2N0Y - chains A and B; structure by solution NMR.

# Chain A
Molecule: RNA polymerase II transcription factor B subunit 1
Source organism: Saccharomyces cerevisiae
Notes: fragment: Pleckstrin homology domain residues 1-115
UniProt: P32776 (TFB1_YEAST); numbering as in UniProt (aligned over 1-115)
Chain sequence (115 residues; row label = number of the first residue in the row):
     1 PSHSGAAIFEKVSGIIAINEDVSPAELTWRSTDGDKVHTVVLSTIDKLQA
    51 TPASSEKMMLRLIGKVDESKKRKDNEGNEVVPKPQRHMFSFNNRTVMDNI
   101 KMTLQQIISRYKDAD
Construct notes: engineered mutation Pro-1 (Met in P32776)

# Chain B
Molecule: Non-structural protein NS-S
Source organism: Rift valley fever virus
Notes: fragment: C-terminal domain residues247-265
UniProt: P21698 (NSS_RVFVZ); residues 247-265 here = UniProt positions 247-265
Chain sequence (24 residues; row label = number of the first residue in the row):
   242 GGGGYDVEMESEEESDDDGFVEVD
Construct notes: expression tag (242-246)
UniProt features mapped onto this chain:
  - motif: Phe-261 to Asp-265 (OmegaXaV)
  - modified residue (Phosphoserine): Ser-252, Ser-256
  - mutagenesis: Phe-261 (F261P/S: Loss of formation of nuclear filaments and GTF2H1 degradation. Decreased virulence)

# Interface between chain A and chain B
Contacting residue pairs - 21 pairs, chain A then chain B:
  Leu-48(A) / Glu-263(B)
  Gln-49(A) / Phe-261(B)
  Gln-49(A) / Val-262(B)
  Gln-49(A) / Glu-263(B)
  Ala-50(A) / Phe-261(B)
  Ala-50(A) / Val-262(B)
  Thr-51(A) / Phe-261(B)
  Pro-52(A) / Gly-260(B)
  Pro-52(A) / Phe-261(B)
  Pro-52(A) / Val-262(B)
  Ser-55(A) / Gly-260(B)
  Met-59(A) / Phe-261(B)
  Arg-61(A) / Asp-259(B)
  Arg-61(A) / Phe-261(B)
  Lys-83(A) / Glu-255(B)
  Arg-86(A) / Asp-259(B)
  Met-88(A) / Phe-261(B)
  Lys-101(A) / Val-264(B)
  Gln-105(A) / Glu-263(B)
  Gln-105(A) / Val-264(B)
  Lys-112(A) / Asp-265(B)
Also at the interface, not in a pair above, chain A (17 interface residues in all): Lys-47, Leu-60, Ile-63

# In short
17 residues of chain A and 8 residues of chain B are in contact. UniProt lists one mutagenesis site on chain
B.
Chain A is RNA polymerase II transcription factor B subunit 1 (Saccharomyces cerevisiae) and chain B is
Non-structural protein NS-S (Rift valley fever virus); the structure, NMR structure of the complex between the
C-terminal domain of the Rift Valley fever virus protein ..., was determined by solution NMR.
